8OJ4 - chains H and F of the 7 polymer chains in the assembly; structure by electron microscopy, 4.35 A resolution (low resolution: residue-level contacts below are approximate; hydrogen-bond / salt-bridge calls are withheld).

== Chain H ==
Name: Intermembrane phospholipid transport system binding protein MlaC
Organism: Escherichia coli
Reference sequence: P0ADV7 (MLAC_ECOLI); residues 1-211 here = UniProt positions 1-211
Chain sequence (211 residues; numbered 1 to 211; the number before each row is that of its first residue):
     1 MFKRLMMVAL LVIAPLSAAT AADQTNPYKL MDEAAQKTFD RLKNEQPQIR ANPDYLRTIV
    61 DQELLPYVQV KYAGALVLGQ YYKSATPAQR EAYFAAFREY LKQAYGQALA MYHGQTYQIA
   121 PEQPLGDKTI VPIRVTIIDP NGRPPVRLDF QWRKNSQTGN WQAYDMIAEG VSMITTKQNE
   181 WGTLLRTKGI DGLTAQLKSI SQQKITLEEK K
Not modelled in the structure: 1-23, 209-211
Reported in the primary citation:
  - mutagenesis - L76R: decreased growth in response to SDS/EDTA
  - mutagenesis - Q80E: abolished growth in response to SDS/EDTA
  - mutagenesis - E169Q, E180A: unchanged growth

== Chain F ==
Name: Intermembrane phospholipid transport system binding protein MlaD
Organism: Escherichia coli
Reference sequence: P64604 (MLAD_ECOLI); residue numbers follow UniProt; this construct covers 1-183
Chain sequence (183 residues; row label = number of the first residue in the row):
     1 MQTKKNEIWV GIFLLAALLA ALFVCLKAAN VTSIRTEPTY TLYATFDNIG GLKARSPVSI
    61 GGVVVGRVAD ITLDPKTYLP RVTLEIEQRY NHIPDTSSLS IRTSGLLGEQ YLALNVGFED
   121 PELGTAILKD GDTIQDTKSA MVLEDLIGQF LYGSKGDDNK NSGDAPAAAP GNNETTEPVG
   181 TTK
Not modelled in the structure: 1-34, 153-183
Reported in the primary citation:
  - mutagenesis - F118E, E119K, D120K, Q149C/L151C, L151C: abolished growth in response to SDS/EDTA
  - mutagenesis - E122K: unchanged growth
  - mutagenesis - Q149C: unchanged growth in response to SDS/EDTA

== How chain H and chain F interact ==
Pairs across the interface - 5 pairs, chain H then chain F:
  Q80(H) - T77(F)
  M173(H) - Y152(F)
  E180(H) - Q149(F)
  R186(H) - T45(F)
  R186(H) - F46(F)
Also at the interface, not in a pair above, chain H (6 interface residues in all): V171, K177
Also at the interface, not in a pair above, chain F (6 interface residues in all): G148
The authors on this interface:
  - residue pairs: V171(H)-G148(F)
  - interface residues, chain H: E180(H)

== Summary ==
Chain H and chain F each contribute 6 residues to their interface. The paper describes a contact between
V171(H) and G148(F). The paper reports that F118E, E119K and D120K of chain F, among others, abolish growth in
response to SDS/EDTA; the interface residue E180(H); 11 substitutions were tested in all.
Chain H is Intermembrane phospholipid transport system binding protein MlaC and chain F is Intermembrane
phospholipid transport system binding protein MlaD, both from Escherichia coli; the structure, Structure of
the MlaCD complex (1:6 stoichiometry), was determined by electron microscopy (same publication as 8OJG).
